6PIG - chains F and J of the 11 polymer chains in the assembly; structure by electron microscopy, 3.50 A resolution.

== Chain F ==
Molecule: cas7 type I-F CRISPR-associated protein Csy3
Source organism: Vibrio cholerae
Chain sequence (343 residues; numbered 2 to 352; 8 numbers in that range are skipped by the numbering (no residue carries them; nothing is unmodelled there); the number before each row is that of its first residue):
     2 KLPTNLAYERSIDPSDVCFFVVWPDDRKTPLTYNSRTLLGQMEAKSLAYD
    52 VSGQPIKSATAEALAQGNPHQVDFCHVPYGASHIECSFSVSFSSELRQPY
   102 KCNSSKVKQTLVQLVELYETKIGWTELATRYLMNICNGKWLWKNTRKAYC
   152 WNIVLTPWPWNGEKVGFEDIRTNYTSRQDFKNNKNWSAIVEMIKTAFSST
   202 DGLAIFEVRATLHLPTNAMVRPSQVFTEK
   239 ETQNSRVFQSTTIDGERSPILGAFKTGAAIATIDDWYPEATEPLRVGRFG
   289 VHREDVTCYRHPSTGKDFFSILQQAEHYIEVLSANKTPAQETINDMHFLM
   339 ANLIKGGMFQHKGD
Not modelled in the structure: 44-69, 239-242, 350-352

== Chain J ==
Molecule: TniQ monomer 2
Source organism: Vibrio cholerae
Chain sequence (369 residues; numbered 0 to 393; 25 numbers in that range are skipped by the numbering (no residue carries them; nothing is unmodelled there); the number before each row is that of its first residue; numbering starts at 0):
     0 AMFLQRPKPYSDESLESFFIRVANKNGYGDVHRFLEATKRFLQDIDHNGY
    50 QTFPTDITRINPYSAKNSSSARTASFLKLAQLTFNEPPELLGLAINRTNM
   100 KYSPSTSAVVRGAEVFPRSLLRTHSIPCCPLCLRENGYASYLWHFQGYEY
   150 CHSHNVPLITTCSCGKEFDYRVS
   195 EAACTVSNWLAGHESKPLPNLPKSYRWGLVHWWMGIKD
   236 DHFSFVQFFSNWPRSFHSIIEDEVEFNLEHAVVSTSELRLKDLLGRLFFG
   286 SIRLPERNLQHNIILGELLCYLENRLWQDKGLIANLKMNALEATVMLNCS
   336 LDQIASMVEQRILKPNAAAAAAAAADVTDYLFHFGDIFCLWLAAFQSDEF
   386 NRSFYVSR
Not modelled in the structure: 0

== How chain F and chain J interact ==
Pairs across the interface (14):
  Arg172(F) - Arg39(J)
  Thr176(F) - Glu35(J)
  Thr176(F) - Arg39(J)  hydrogen bond
  Tyr275(F) - Lys65(J)
  Pro276(F) - Lys65(J)
  Glu277(F) - Ser63(J)
  Ala278(F) - Arg58(J)  hydrogen bond (backbone-side chain)
  Thr279(F) - Gln50(J)
  Thr279(F) - Lys65(J)
  Thr279(F) - Ser67(J)
  Glu280(F) - Gln50(J)
  Glu280(F) - Thr51(J)
  Tyr297(F) - Lys65(J)
  Tyr297(F) - Asn66(J)
Interface residues without a listed pair, chain F (13 interface residues in all): Arg147, Thr173, Asp180, Glu292
Interface residues without a listed pair, chain J (13 interface residues in all): Arg32, Asp43, Ile44, Asp45

== In short ==
The chain F/chain J interface involves 13 residues from each chain, with 2 hydrogen bonds. Polar contacts
include Thr176(F)-Arg39(J) and Ala278(F)-Arg58(J).
Chain F is cas7 type I-F CRISPR-associated protein Csy3 and chain J is TniQ monomer 2, both from Vibrio
cholerae; the structure, V. cholerae TniQ-Cascade complex, closed conformation, was determined by electron
microscopy, deposited together with 6PIF and 6PIJ.
